5FPF - chains B and D; structure by X-ray diffraction, 2.60 A resolution.

[Chain B]
Protein: Tankyrase-2
From: Homo sapiens
Notes: fragment: c-terminal fragment, residues 946-1113
UniProt: Q9H2K2 (TNKS2_HUMAN); numbering as in UniProt (aligned over 946-1113)
Amino-acid sequence (191 residues; each row starts with the number of its first residue):
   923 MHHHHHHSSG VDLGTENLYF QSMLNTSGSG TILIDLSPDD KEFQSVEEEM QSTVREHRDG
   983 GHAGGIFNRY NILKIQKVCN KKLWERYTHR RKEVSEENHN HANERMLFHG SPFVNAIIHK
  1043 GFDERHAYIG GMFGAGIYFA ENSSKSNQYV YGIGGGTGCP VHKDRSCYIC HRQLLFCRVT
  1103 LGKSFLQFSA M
Unresolved in the structure: 923-951, 1111-1113
Sequence notes: expression tag (923-945)
Swiss-Prot annotation at these positions:
  - binding site (Zn(2+)): Cys1081, His1084, Cys1089, Cys1092
  - mutagenesis: Met1054 (M1054V: Loss of activity)
Ligand contacts:
  - TA-91 (5ZI; 4-[3-(4-oxo-3,4-dihydroquinazolin-2- yl)propanamido]-N-(quinolin-8-yl)benzamide): His1031, Gly1032, Ser1033, Phe1035, Ala1038, Ile1039, Lys1042, Gly1043, Phe1044, Asp1045, His1048, Tyr1050, Gly1058, Ile1059, Tyr1060, Phe1061, Ala1062, Lys1067, Ser1068, Tyr1071, Ile1075
  - Zn2+ (ZN): Cys1081, His1084, Cys1089, Cys1092

[Chain D]
Protein: Tankyrase-2
From: Homo sapiens
Notes: fragment: c-terminal fragment, residues 1115-1162
UniProt: Q9H2K2 (TNKS2_HUMAN); residue numbers follow UniProt; this construct covers 1115-1162
Amino-acid sequence (48 residues; numbered 1115 to 1162; the number before each row is that of its first residue):
  1115 MAHSPPGHHS VTGRPSVNGL ALAEYVIYRG EQAYPEYLIT YQIMRPEG
Unresolved in the structure: 1115, 1162

[Chain B / chain D interface]
Residue-residue contacts (143; chain B residue first):
  Glu964(B) - Tyr1151(D)  hydrogen bond
  Val968(B) - Tyr1151(D)  hydrophobic
  Val968(B) - Ile1153(D)  hydrophobic
  Met972(B) - Ile1153(D)  hydrophobic
  Glu978(B) - Leu1134(D)
  His979(B) - Leu1134(D)
  His979(B) - Leu1136(D)
  Arg980(B) - Val1131(D)
  Arg980(B) - Asn1132(D)  hydrogen bond (backbone-side chain)
  Arg980(B) - Leu1134(D)
  Ile988(B) - Pro1160(D)
  Phe989(B) - Ile1157(D)  hydrophobic
  Phe989(B) - Met1158(D)
  Asn990(B) - Pro1160(D)
  Arg991(B) - Met1158(D)  hydrogen bond (backbone-backbone)
  Tyr992(B) - Tyr1155(D)  hydrophobic
  Tyr992(B) - Gln1156(D)
  Tyr992(B) - Ile1157(D)  hydrophobic
  Tyr992(B) - Met1158(D)
  Asn993(B) - Tyr1155(D)
  Asn993(B) - Gln1156(D)  hydrogen bond
  Asn993(B) - Met1158(D)
  Ile994(B) - Thr1154(D)
  Leu995(B) - Thr1154(D)  hydrogen bond (backbone-backbone)
  Leu995(B) - Gln1156(D)
  Lys996(B) - Leu1152(D)
  Lys996(B) - Ile1153(D)
  Lys996(B) - Thr1154(D)  hydrogen bond (backbone-backbone)
  Ile997(B) - Leu1152(D)
  Gln998(B) - Glu1150(D)
  Gln998(B) - Tyr1151(D)
  Gln998(B) - Leu1152(D)  hydrogen bond (backbone-backbone)
  Lys999(B) - Glu1150(D)
  Val1000(B) - Tyr1148(D)  hydrogen bond (backbone-side chain)
  Val1000(B) - Pro1149(D)
  Val1000(B) - Glu1150(D)  hydrogen bond (backbone-backbone)
  Val1000(B) - Leu1152(D)
  Cys1001(B) - Tyr1148(D)
  Asn1002(B) - Tyr1148(D)  hydrogen bond (backbone-side chain)
  Leu1005(B) - Tyr1148(D)
  Trp1006(B) - Tyr1148(D)
  Arg1008(B) - Glu1145(D)  salt bridge
  Tyr1009(B) - Glu1145(D)
  Tyr1009(B) - Gln1146(D)
  Tyr1009(B) - Ala1147(D)
  Tyr1009(B) - Tyr1148(D)
  Arg1012(B) - Arg1143(D)
  Arg1012(B) - Glu1145(D)
  Arg1012(B) - Gln1146(D)  hydrogen bond
  Val1016(B) - His1123(D)
  Glu1019(B) - His1123(D)  salt bridge
  Arg1027(B) - Tyr1139(D)  hydrogen bond
  Leu1029(B) - Tyr1139(D)  hydrophobic
  Val1036(B) - Leu1152(D)  hydrophobic
  Ile1040(B) - Leu1152(D)  hydrophobic
  Phe1044(B) - Gly1144(D)
  Phe1044(B) - Ala1147(D)
  Glu1046(B) - Tyr1142(D)
  Glu1046(B) - Arg1143(D)
  Glu1046(B) - Gly1144(D)  hydrogen bond (side chain-backbone)
  Glu1046(B) - Glu1145(D)
  Met1054(B) - Pro1129(D)  hydrophobic
  Phe1055(B) - Gly1127(D)
  Phe1055(B) - Pro1129(D)  hydrophobic
  Phe1055(B) - Glu1138(D)
  Phe1055(B) - Tyr1142(D)  hydrogen bond (backbone-side chain)
  Ala1057(B) - Ala1116(D)
  Ala1057(B) - Tyr1142(D)
  Gly1058(B) - Val1140(D)
  Gly1058(B) - Ile1141(D)
  Ile1059(B) - Tyr1139(D)
  Ile1059(B) - Val1140(D)
  Ile1059(B) - Ile1141(D)  hydrogen bond (backbone-backbone)
  Tyr1060(B) - Glu1138(D)
  Tyr1060(B) - Tyr1139(D)
  Tyr1060(B) - Val1140(D)  hydrophobic
  Phe1061(B) - Glu1138(D)
  Phe1061(B) - Tyr1139(D)  hydrogen bond (backbone-backbone)
  Phe1061(B) - Ile1141(D)  hydrophobic
  Phe1061(B) - Ala1147(D)  hydrophobic
  Ala1062(B) - Ala1137(D)
  Glu1063(B) - Ala1137(D)
  Glu1063(B) - Tyr1139(D)  hydrogen bond
  Asn1064(B) - Leu1136(D)
  Lys1067(B) - Glu1138(D)  salt bridge
  Asn1069(B) - Tyr1155(D)  hydrogen bond
  Val1072(B) - Tyr1155(D)
  Cys1089(B) - Ile1157(D)
  Tyr1090(B) - Gln1156(D)  hydrogen bond (backbone-side chain)
  Tyr1090(B) - Ile1157(D)
  Tyr1090(B) - Met1158(D)
  Tyr1090(B) - Arg1159(D)
  Tyr1090(B) - Pro1160(D)
  Ile1091(B) - Gln1156(D)  hydrogen bond (backbone-side chain)
  Cys1092(B) - Gln1156(D)
  His1093(B) - Tyr1155(D)
  His1093(B) - Gln1156(D)
  Arg1094(B) - Ile1153(D)
  Arg1094(B) - Thr1154(D)
  Arg1094(B) - Tyr1155(D)  hydrogen bond (backbone-backbone)
  Arg1094(B) - Ile1157(D)
  Gln1095(B) - Leu1152(D)
  Gln1095(B) - Ile1153(D)
  Gln1095(B) - Thr1154(D)  hydrogen bond
  Gln1095(B) - Tyr1155(D)
  Leu1096(B) - Tyr1151(D)
  Leu1096(B) - Leu1152(D)
  Leu1096(B) - Ile1153(D)  hydrogen bond (backbone-backbone)
  Leu1096(B) - Tyr1155(D)  hydrophobic
  Leu1097(B) - Pro1149(D)  hydrophobic
  Leu1097(B) - Tyr1151(D)
  Phe1098(B) - Glu1150(D)  hydrogen bond (backbone-backbone)
  Phe1098(B) - Tyr1151(D)  hydrogen bond (backbone-backbone)
  Phe1098(B) - Ile1153(D)  hydrophobic
  Cys1099(B) - Tyr1148(D)
  Cys1099(B) - Pro1149(D)  hydrophobic
  Arg1100(B) - Gln1146(D)
  Arg1100(B) - Ala1147(D)
  Arg1100(B) - Tyr1148(D)  hydrogen bond (backbone-backbone)
  Arg1100(B) - Glu1150(D)  salt bridge
  Val1101(B) - Ile1141(D)  hydrophobic
  Val1101(B) - Gln1146(D)
  Val1101(B) - Ala1147(D)  hydrophobic
  Thr1102(B) - Gln1146(D)  hydrogen bond (backbone-backbone)
  Leu1103(B) - His1123(D)
  Leu1103(B) - Ser1124(D)  hydrogen bond (backbone-side chain)
  Leu1103(B) - Tyr1139(D)  hydrophobic
  Lys1105(B) - Gly1121(D)
  Lys1105(B) - His1122(D)
  Lys1105(B) - His1123(D)  hydrogen bond (backbone-backbone)
  Lys1105(B) - Ser1124(D)
  Ser1106(B) - His1122(D)
  Ser1106(B) - Ser1124(D)  hydrogen bond
  Ser1106(B) - Val1125(D)
  Ser1106(B) - Thr1126(D)  hydrogen bond
  Phe1107(B) - Pro1119(D)  hydrophobic
  Phe1107(B) - His1122(D)
  Phe1107(B) - Ser1124(D)  hydrogen bond (backbone-backbone)
  Phe1107(B) - Val1125(D)
  Phe1107(B) - Thr1126(D)  hydrogen bond (backbone-backbone)
  Leu1108(B) - Thr1126(D)
  Leu1108(B) - Arg1128(D)
  Gln1109(B) - Thr1126(D)  hydrogen bond (backbone-backbone)
Also at the interface, not in a pair above, chain B (79 interface residues in all): Leu955, Leu958, Arg977, Asp981, Gly986, Gly987, Met1028, Phe1030, Ile1039, Asp1045, Ser1088, Gly1104

[In short]
79 residues of chain B and 39 residues of chain D are in contact, with 34 hydrogen bonds and 4 salt bridges.
Polar contacts include Arg1008(B)-Glu1145(D), Glu1019(B)-His1123(D) and Lys1067(B)-Glu1138(D). Bound to chain
B: Zn2+ and TA-91.
Chain B is Tankyrase-2 and chain D is Tankyrase-2, both from Homo sapiens; the structure, Crystal structure of
human tankyrase 2 in complex with TA-91, was determined by X-ray diffraction.
